1QIY - chains C and D of the 12 polymer chains in the assembly; structure by X-ray diffraction, 2.30 A resolution.

Chain C:
Name: Insulin A chain
From: Homo sapiens
Reference sequence: P01308 (INS_HUMAN); residues 1-21 here correspond to UniProt positions 90-110 (UniProt number = residue number + 89)
Sequence (21 residues; row label = number of the first residue in the row):
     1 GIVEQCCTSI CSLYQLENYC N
Disulfides: Cys6-Cys11
Ligand contacts: phenol (IPH): Cys6, Ser9, Ile10, Cys11, Leu16

Chain D:
Name: Insulin B chain
From: Homo sapiens
Reference sequence: P01308 (INS_HUMAN); residues 1-30 here correspond to UniProt positions 25-54 (UniProt number = residue number + 24)
Sequence (30 residues; each row starts with the number of its first residue):
     1 FVNQYLCGSH LVEALYLVCG ERGFFYTPKT
Sequence notes: engineered mutation Tyr5 (His29 in P01308)
Bound ions: Zn2+: His10 (together with chloride ion) (shared with 1 residue of chain H; 1 residue of chain L)
Ligand contacts: phenol (IPH): Cys7, His10, Leu11, Ala14

Chain C / chain D interface:
Contacting residue pairs (24; chain C residue first):
  Ile2(C) with Leu11(D), hydrophobic; Leu15(D), hydrophobic; Tyr26(D), hydrophobic
  Val3(C) with Gln4(D); Tyr26(D)
  Cys6(C) with Cys7(D); Leu11(D), hydrophobic
  Cys7(C) with Cys7(D), disulfide; Leu11(D), hydrophobic
  Leu13(C) with Val18(D), hydrophobic
  Leu16(C) with Ala14(D), hydrophobic; Leu15(D)
  Glu17(C) with Val18(D); Arg22(D), salt bridge
  Tyr19(C) with Phe24(D); Phe25(D)
  Cys20(C) with Cys19(D), disulfide; Arg22(D); Gly23(D); Phe25(D)
  Asn21(C) with Arg22(D), hydrogen bond (backbone-side chain); Gly23(D), hydrogen bond (backbone-backbone); Phe24(D); Phe25(D)
Other interface residues (no listed pair), chain D (13 interface residues in all): Gly8
Inter-chain disulfides: Cys7(C)-Cys7(D), Cys20(C)-Cys19(D)

Summary:
The interface between chain C and chain D involves 10 residues on one side and 13 on the other, with 2
disulfide bonds, 2 hydrogen bonds and 1 salt bridge. Among the polar pairs are Glu17(C)-Arg22(D),
Asn21(C)-Arg22(D) and Asn21(C)-Gly23(D).
Chain C is Insulin A chain and chain D is Insulin B chain, both from Homo sapiens; the structure, Human
insulin hexamers with chain B his mutated to tyr complexed with phenol, was determined by X-ray diffraction
together with 1QIZ and 1QJ0 from the same study.
